Entry 8A5K (X-ray diffraction, 2.30 A resolution); this record covers chains A and F.

[Chain A (and F)]
Protein: 1-deoxy-D-xylulose-5-phosphate synthase
From: Pseudomonas aeruginosa LESB58
Notes: EC 2.2.1.7; chain F of this document is another copy of the same molecule, construct and numbering; everything in this record applies to it too
UniProt: B7V7R4 (DXS_PSEA8); the construct has insertions or renumbered stretches relative to UniProt, so the offset changes along the chain: 29-234 = UniProt 1-206; 241-622 = UniProt 246-627
Chain sequence (622 residues; numbered 1 to 622; the number before each row is that of its first residue):
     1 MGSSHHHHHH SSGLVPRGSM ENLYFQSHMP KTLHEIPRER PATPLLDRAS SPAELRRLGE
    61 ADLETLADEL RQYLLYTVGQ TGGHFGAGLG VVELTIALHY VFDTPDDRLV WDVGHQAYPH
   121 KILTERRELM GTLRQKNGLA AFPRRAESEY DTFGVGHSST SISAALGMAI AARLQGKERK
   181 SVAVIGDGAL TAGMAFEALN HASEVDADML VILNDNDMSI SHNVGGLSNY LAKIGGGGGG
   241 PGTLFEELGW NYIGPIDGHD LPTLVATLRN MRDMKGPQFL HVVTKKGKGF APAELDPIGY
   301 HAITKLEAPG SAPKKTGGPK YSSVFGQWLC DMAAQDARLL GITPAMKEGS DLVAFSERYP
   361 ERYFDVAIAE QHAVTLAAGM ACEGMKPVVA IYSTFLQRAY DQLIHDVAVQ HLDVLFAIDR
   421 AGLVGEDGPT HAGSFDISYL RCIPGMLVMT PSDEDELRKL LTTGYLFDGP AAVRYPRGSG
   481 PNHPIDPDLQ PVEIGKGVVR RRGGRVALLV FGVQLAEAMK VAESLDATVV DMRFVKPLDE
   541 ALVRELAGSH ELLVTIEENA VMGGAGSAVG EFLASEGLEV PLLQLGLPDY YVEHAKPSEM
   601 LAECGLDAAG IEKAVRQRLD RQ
Disordered / not traced: 1-32, 231-246, 307-315, 620-622 (chain F: 1-37, 234-244, 307-317, 620-622)
Sequence notes: initiating methionine (1); expression tag (2-28); linker (235-240)
Bound ions: Mg2+: Asp187, Asn216, Met218 (together with thiamine diphosphate); Ca2+ near Glu540 (its only coordinating residue here)
Ligand contacts: thiamine diphosphate (TPP): Ala87, Val113, His115, Gly156, His157, Ser158, Gly186, Asp187, Gly188, Ala189, Asn214, Asn216, Met218, Ser219, Ile220, Lys286, His301, Ala345, Met346, Ile368, Glu370, Phe395, Arg398, His431
Swiss-Prot annotation at these positions:
  - binding site (thiamine diphosphate): His115, Gly156 to Ser158, Gly188, Ala189, Asn216, Phe290, Glu370
  - binding site (Mg(2+)): Asp187, Asn216
Reported in the primary citation:
  - binding site for thiamine diphosphate: His115, Ser158, Asp187, Ala189, Asn214, Asn216, Met218, Ser219, Ile220, Lys286, Phe395
  - conformationally variable residues (loop rearrangement, order/disorder transition): Asn216 to Trp250, Glu307 to Lys315
  - Mg2+ coordination: Asn216, Met218

[Chain A / chain F interface]
Pairs across the interface (190):
  Arg108(A) - Glu383(F)  salt bridge
  Arg145(A) - Cys382(F)  hydrogen bond
  Arg145(A) - Gln410(F)
  Thr152(A) - Cys382(F)
  Phe153(A) - Ala378(F)  hydrophobic
  Phe153(A) - Cys382(F)  hydrophobic
  Phe153(A) - Asp406(F)
  Phe153(A) - Gln410(F)
  Gly154(A) - Gln410(F)  hydrogen bond (backbone-side chain)
  Val155(A) - His405(F)
  Gly156(A) - His405(F)
  His157(A) - Asp401(F)  salt bridge
  His157(A) - His405(F)  hydrogen bond (backbone-side chain)
  Thr160(A) - Thr375(F)
  Thr160(A) - Asp406(F)
  Ser163(A) - His372(F)  hydrogen bond
  Ser163(A) - Thr375(F)
  Ser163(A) - Leu376(F)
  Ala164(A) - Gly379(F)
  Leu166(A) - His372(F)
  Leu166(A) - Leu376(F)  hydrophobic
  Gly167(A) - Leu376(F)
  Gly167(A) - Gly379(F)
  Gly167(A) - Met380(F)
  Met168(A) - Gly379(F)
  Met168(A) - Glu383(F)
  Ile170(A) - Phe364(F)  hydrophobic
  Ile170(A) - Leu376(F)  hydrophobic
  Ile170(A) - Met380(F)  hydrophobic
  Ala171(A) - Glu383(F)
  Ala171(A) - Met385(F)  hydrophobic
  Leu174(A) - Leu340(F)  hydrophobic
  Leu174(A) - Glu361(F)
  Gln175(A) - Glu383(F)  hydrogen bond (side chain-backbone)
  Gln175(A) - Met385(F)  hydrogen bond
  Arg179(A) - Glu383(F)  salt bridge
  Leu190(A) - Phe196(F)
  Thr191(A) - Phe196(F)
  Thr191(A) - Glu197(F)
  Ala192(A) - Glu197(F)
  Gly193(A) - Gly193(F)
  Gly193(A) - Glu197(F)  hydrogen bond (backbone-side chain)
  Met194(A) - Gln371(F)
  Met194(A) - Thr375(F)
  Met194(A) - Gln402(F)
  Phe196(A) - Leu190(F)
  Phe196(A) - Thr191(F)
  Phe196(A) - Phe196(F)  hydrophobic
  Glu197(A) - Thr191(F)
  Glu197(A) - Ala192(F)
  Glu197(A) - Gly193(F)  hydrogen bond (side chain-backbone)
  Glu197(A) - Ala369(F)
  Glu197(A) - Gln371(F)
  Glu197(A) - His372(F)  hydrogen bond (side chain-backbone)
  Ala198(A) - His372(F)
  Asn200(A) - Gly226(F)  hydrogen bond (backbone-backbone)
  Asn200(A) - Leu227(F)  hydrogen bond (side chain-backbone)
  His201(A) - Asp365(F)
  His201(A) - Val366(F)
  His201(A) - His372(F)  hydrogen bond
  Glu204(A) - Val224(F)
  Glu204(A) - Gly225(F)  hydrogen bond (side chain-backbone)
  Glu204(A) - Gly226(F)
  Val224(A) - Glu204(F)
  Gly225(A) - Glu204(F)  hydrogen bond (backbone-side chain)
  Gly226(A) - Asn200(F)  hydrogen bond (backbone-backbone)
  Gly226(A) - Ser203(F)
  Gly226(A) - Glu204(F)
  Leu227(A) - Phe196(F)  hydrophobic
  Leu227(A) - Asn200(F)
  Asn229(A) - Glu204(F)
  Tyr230(A) - Glu247(F)
  Glu247(A) - Tyr230(F)
  Glu247(A) - Lys233(F)
  Leu340(A) - Leu174(F)  hydrophobic
  Glu361(A) - Leu174(F)
  Phe364(A) - Ile170(F)  hydrophobic
  Asp365(A) - His201(F)
  Val366(A) - His201(F)
  Ala369(A) - Glu197(F)
  Gln371(A) - Met194(F)
  Gln371(A) - Glu197(F)
  Gln371(A) - Gln371(F)
  Gln371(A) - Arg398(F)
  His372(A) - Ser163(F)  hydrogen bond
  His372(A) - Leu166(F)
  His372(A) - Glu197(F)  hydrogen bond (backbone-side chain)
  His372(A) - Ala198(F)
  His372(A) - His201(F)  hydrogen bond
  Thr375(A) - Thr160(F)
  Thr375(A) - Ser163(F)
  Thr375(A) - Met194(F)
  Leu376(A) - Ser163(F)
  Leu376(A) - Leu166(F)  hydrophobic
  Leu376(A) - Gly167(F)
  Leu376(A) - His201(F)
  Ala378(A) - Phe153(F)  hydrophobic
  Gly379(A) - Phe153(F)
  Gly379(A) - Ala164(F)
  Gly379(A) - Gly167(F)
  Gly379(A) - Met168(F)
  Met380(A) - Gly167(F)
  Met380(A) - Ile170(F)  hydrophobic
  Cys382(A) - Arg145(F)
  Cys382(A) - Thr152(F)
  Cys382(A) - Phe153(F)  hydrophobic
  Glu383(A) - Arg108(F)  salt bridge
  Glu383(A) - Met168(F)
  Glu383(A) - Ala171(F)
  Glu383(A) - Gln175(F)
  Glu383(A) - Arg179(F)  salt bridge
  Met385(A) - Ala171(F)  hydrophobic
  Thr394(A) - Asp401(F)
  Gln397(A) - Tyr400(F)
  Gln397(A) - Asp401(F)  hydrogen bond (backbone-backbone)
  Gln397(A) - Ile404(F)
  Arg398(A) - Gln371(F)
  Arg398(A) - Asp401(F)  salt bridge
  Arg398(A) - Gln402(F)
  Tyr400(A) - Gln397(F)
  Tyr400(A) - Tyr400(F)  hydrophobic
  Tyr400(A) - Tyr439(F)  hydrophobic
  Asp401(A) - His157(F)  salt bridge
  Asp401(A) - Thr394(F)
  Asp401(A) - Gln397(F)  hydrogen bond (backbone-backbone)
  Asp401(A) - Arg398(F)  salt bridge
  Gln402(A) - Met194(F)  hydrogen bond
  Gln402(A) - Arg398(F)
  Ile404(A) - Gln397(F)
  His405(A) - Val155(F)
  His405(A) - Gly156(F)  hydrogen bond (side chain-backbone)
  His405(A) - His157(F)  hydrogen bond (side chain-backbone)
  His405(A) - Thr430(F)
  Asp406(A) - Phe153(F)
  Asp406(A) - Thr160(F)
  Ala408(A) - Tyr591(F)
  Val409(A) - Tyr591(F)  hydrophobic
  Gln410(A) - Arg145(F)
  Gln410(A) - Phe153(F)
  Gln410(A) - Gly154(F)  hydrogen bond (side chain-backbone)
  Thr430(A) - His405(F)
  Phe435(A) - Cys442(F)
  Phe435(A) - Ile443(F)  hydrophobic
  Phe435(A) - Pro444(F)
  Ser438(A) - Cys442(F)
  Tyr439(A) - Tyr400(F)
  Arg441(A) - Met562(F)
  Arg441(A) - Gly563(F)
  Cys442(A) - Phe435(F)
  Cys442(A) - Ser438(F)
  Cys442(A) - Met562(F)
  Ile443(A) - Phe435(F)  hydrophobic
  Ile443(A) - Tyr591(F)
  Pro444(A) - Phe435(F)
  Pro444(A) - Asp589(F)
  Pro444(A) - Tyr590(F)  hydrophobic
  Pro444(A) - Tyr591(F)  hydrogen bond (backbone-side chain)
  Lys536(A) - Met562(F)
  Lys536(A) - Asp589(F)  salt bridge
  Val561(A) - Glu571(F)
  Met562(A) - Arg441(F)
  Met562(A) - Cys442(F)
  Met562(A) - Lys536(F)
  Met562(A) - Glu571(F)
  Gly563(A) - Arg441(F)
  Gly563(A) - Glu571(F)  hydrogen bond (backbone-side chain)
  Ser567(A) - Glu571(F)  hydrogen bond
  Glu571(A) - Val561(F)
  Glu571(A) - Met562(F)
  Glu571(A) - Gly563(F)  hydrogen bond (side chain-backbone)
  Glu571(A) - Ser567(F)  hydrogen bond
  Glu571(A) - Gln584(F)
  Ala574(A) - Leu582(F)
  Ala574(A) - Arg618(F)  hydrogen bond (backbone-side chain)
  Ser575(A) - Arg618(F)
  Gly577(A) - Arg618(F)
  Glu579(A) - Glu579(F)
  Glu579(A) - Pro581(F)
  Leu582(A) - Ala574(F)
  Gln584(A) - Glu571(F)
  Gln584(A) - Ala574(F)
  Asp589(A) - Pro444(F)
  Asp589(A) - Lys536(F)  salt bridge
  Tyr590(A) - Pro444(F)  hydrophobic
  Tyr591(A) - Ala408(F)
  Tyr591(A) - Val409(F)  hydrophobic
  Tyr591(A) - Ile443(F)
  Tyr591(A) - Pro444(F)  hydrogen bond (side chain-backbone)
  Arg618(A) - Ala574(F)  hydrogen bond (side chain-backbone)
  Arg618(A) - Ser575(F)  hydrogen bond (side chain-backbone)
Also at the interface, not in a pair above, chain A (97 interface residues in all): Ser203, Val205, Leu248, Arg362, Ile368, Glu370, Leu412, Ala560
Also at the interface, not in a pair above, chain F (99 interface residues in all): Val205, Asn229, Leu248, Ile368, Glu370, Gly384, Leu412, Ala560, Gly577

[In short]
97 residues of chain A and 99 residues of chain F are in contact; the contacts include 33 hydrogen bonds and
10 salt bridges. Polar pairs include Arg108(A)-Glu383(F), His157(A)-Asp401(F) and Arg179(A)-Glu383(F). The
paper reports a binding site for thiamine diphosphate at His115(A), Ser158(A) and Asp187(A) among others; Mg2+
coordination by Asn216(A) and Met218(A).
Chain A and chain F are both 1-deoxy-D-xylulose-5-phosphate synthase (Pseudomonas aeruginosa LESB58); the
structure, Structural analysis of 1-deoxy-D-xylulose 5-phosphate synthase from Pseudomonas aeruginosa and
Klebsiella pneumoniae reveals conformational changes upon ..., was determined by X-ray diffraction together
with 8A4D and 8A29 from the same study.
